Entry 5UZ4 (electron microscopy, 5.80 A resolution (low resolution: residue-level contacts below are approximate; hydrogen-bond / salt-bridge calls are withheld)); this record covers chains A and C of the 21 polymer chains in the assembly.

Chain A:
Molecule: 16S ribosomal RNA
Organism: Escherichia coli
Sequence (1527 nucleotides; numbered 6 to 1532; the number before each row is that of its first residue):
     6 GAAGAGUUUG AUCAUGGCUC AGAUUGAACG CUGGCGGCAG GCCUAACACA UGCAAGUCGA
    66 ACGGUAACAG GAAGAAGCUU GCUUCUUUGC UGACGAGUGG CGGACGGGUG AGUAAUGUCU
   126 GGGAAACUGC CUGAUGGAGG GGGAUAACUA CUGGAAACGG UAGCUAAUAC CGCAUAACGU
   186 CGCAAGACCA AAGAGGGGGA CCUUCGGGCC UCUUGCCAUC GGAUGUGCCC AGAUGGGAUU
   246 AGCUAGUAGG UGGGGUAACG GCUCACCUAG GCGACGAUCC CUAGCUGGUC UGAGAGGAUG
   306 ACCAGCCACA CUGGAACUGA GACACGGUCC AGACUCCUAC GGGAGGCAGC AGUGGGGAAU
   366 AUUGCACAAU GGGCGCAAGC CUGAUGCAGC CAUGCCGCGU GUAUGAAGAA GGCCUUCGGG
   426 UUGUAAAGUA CUUUCAGCGG GGAGGAAGGG AGUAAAGUUA AUACCUUUGC UCAUUGACGU
   486 UACCCGCAGA AGAAGCACCG GCUAACUCCG UGCCAGCAGC CGCGGUAAUA CGGAGGGUGC
   546 AAGCGUUAAU CGGAAUUACU GGGCGUAAAG CGCACGCAGG CGGUUUGUUA AGUCAGAUGU
   606 GAAAUCCCCG GGCUCAACCU GGGAACUGCA UCUGAUACUA GCAAGCUUGA GUCUCGUAGA
   666 GGGGGGUAGA AUUCCAGGUG UAGCGGUGAA AUGCGUAGAG AUCUGGAGGA AUACCGGUGG
   726 CGAAGGCGGC CCCCUGGACG AAGACUGACG CUCAGGUGCG AAAGCGUGGG GAGCAAACAG
   786 GAUUAGAUAC CCUGGUAGUC CACGCCGUAA ACGAUGUCGA CUUGGAGGUU GUGCCCUUGA
   846 GGCGUGGCUU CCGGAGCUAA CGCGUUAAGU CGACCGCCUG GGGAGUACGG CCGCAAGGUU
   906 AAAACUCAAA UGAAUUGACG GGGGCCCGCA CAAGCGGUGG AGCAUGUGGU UUAAUUCGAU
   966 GCAACGCGAA GAACCUUACC UGGUCUUGAC AUCCACGGAA GUUUUCAGAG AUGAGAAUGU
  1026 GCCUUCGGGA ACCGUGAGAC AGGUGCUGCA UGGCUGUCGU CAGCUCGUGU UGUGAAAUGU
  1086 UGGGUUAAGU CCCGCAACGA GCGCAACCCU UAUCCUUUGU UGCCAGCGGU CCGGCCGGGA
  1146 ACUCAAAGGA GACUGCCAGU GAUAAACUGG AGGAAGGUGG GGAUGACGUC AAGUCAUCAU
  1206 GGCCCUUACG ACCAGGGCUA CACACGUGCU ACAAUGGCGC AUACAAAGAG AAGCGACCUC
  1266 GCGAGAGCAA GCGGACCUCA UAAAGUGCGU CGUAGUCCGG AUUGGAGUCU GCAACUCGAC
  1326 UCCAUGAAGU CGGAAUCGCU AGUAAUCGUG GAUCAGAAUG CCACGGUGAA UACGUUCCCG
  1386 GGCCUUGUAC ACACCGCCCG UCACACCAUG GGAGUGGGUU GCAAAAGAAG UAGGUAGCUU
  1446 AACCUUCGGG AGGGCGCUUA CCACUUUGUG AUUCAUGACU GGGGUGAAGU CGUAACAAGG
  1506 UAACCGUAGG GGAACCUGCG GUUGGAU
Covalently attached groups: covalent link G31-C48, A65-C381, G258-C269, G447-C488, G774-C806, G1222-C1322, G1356-C1367; covalent link U49-U365, U1091-U1095, G1419-U1481; covalent link G61-G107, A66-G104, A71-G100, C770-G809, A780-G803, A790-G1497, A1000-G1041, U1085-G1094, A1117-G1156, U1118-G1156, A1213-G1215, A1256-G1278, U1264-G1272, C1443-G1459, U1445-G1457; covalent link G257-A270, G714-A777, A715-A777, G812-A901, G927-A1503, G976-A1362, A1261-A1275
Differences from the reference sequence: conflict A645 (G61656 in 1095872043)

Chain C:
Molecule: 30S ribosomal protein S3
Organism: Escherichia coli
Reference sequence: B7MCS9 (RS3_ECO45); residues 0-232 here correspond to UniProt positions 1-233 (UniProt number = residue number + 1)
Amino-acid sequence (233 residues; row label = number of the first residue in the row; numbering starts at 0):
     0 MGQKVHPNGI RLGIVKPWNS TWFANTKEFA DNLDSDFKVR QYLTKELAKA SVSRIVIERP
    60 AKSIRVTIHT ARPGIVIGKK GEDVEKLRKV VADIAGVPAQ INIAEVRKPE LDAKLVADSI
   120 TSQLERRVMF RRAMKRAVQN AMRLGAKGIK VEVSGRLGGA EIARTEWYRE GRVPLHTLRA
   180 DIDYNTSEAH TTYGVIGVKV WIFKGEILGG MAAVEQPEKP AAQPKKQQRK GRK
Not modelled in the structure: 0, 207-232

How chain A and chain C interact:
Pairs across the interface (61; chain A residue first):
  U420(A) - Arg126(C)
  U421(A) - Glu124(C)
  U421(A) - Arg125(C)
  U421(A) - Arg126(C)
  G423(A) - Arg125(C)
  A532(A) - Gly158(C)
  A532(A) - Ala159(C)
  A532(A) - Glu160(C)
  A1055(A) - Arg155(C)
  A1055(A) - Glu160(C)
  A1055(A) - Val194(C)
  U1056(A) - Ile161(C)
  U1056(A) - Ala162(C)
  U1056(A) - Val194(C)
  G1057(A) - Ser153(C)
  G1057(A) - Gly154(C)
  G1057(A) - Val194(C)
  G1057(A) - Gly196(C)
  G1058(A) - Glu151(C)
  G1058(A) - Ser153(C)
  G1058(A) - Lys198(C)
  C1059(A) - Lys198(C)
  G1061(A) - Gly1(C)
  G1061(A) - Gln2(C)
  G1064(A) - Gln2(C)
  G1106(A) - Arg168(C)
  G1106(A) - Arg171(C)
  C1107(A) - Arg168(C)
  C1107(A) - Arg171(C)
  C1107(A) - Val172(C)
  C1107(A) - Pro173(C)
  G1108(A) - Val172(C)
  G1108(A) - Pro173(C)
  G1108(A) - Leu174(C)
  G1108(A) - His175(C)
  C1109(A) - His175(C)
  A1111(A) - His175(C)
  A1111(A) - Thr176(C)
  C1112(A) - Thr176(C)
  C1112(A) - Leu177(C)
  C1112(A) - Arg178(C)
  C1113(A) - Leu177(C)
  U1189(A) - Val4(C)
  U1189(A) - His175(C)
  G1190(A) - Gln2(C)
  G1190(A) - Lys3(C)
  G1190(A) - Val4(C)
  G1190(A) - His175(C)
  A1191(A) - Gln2(C)
  A1191(A) - Lys3(C)
  C1192(A) - Lys3(C)
  C1192(A) - Trp166(C)
  G1193(A) - Gln2(C)
  G1193(A) - Trp166(C)
  U1205(A) - Val194(C)
  G1206(A) - Arg155(C)
  G1206(A) - Thr190(C)
  G1206(A) - Thr191(C)
  G1207(A) - Thr191(C)
  A1256(A) - Lys26(C)
  A1257(A) - Lys26(C)
Other interface residues (no listed pair), chain A (34 interface residues in all): U1060, U1062, A1110, A1188, U1194, A1196
Other interface residues (no listed pair), chain C (37 interface residues in all): Ile9, Ile13, Gly170, Tyr192, Ile195

Summary:
The interface between chain A and chain C involves 34 residues on one side and 37 on the other.
Chain A is 16S ribosomal RNA and chain C is 30S ribosomal protein S3, both from Escherichia coli; the
structure, The cryo-EM structure of YjeQ bound to the 30S subunit suggests a fidelity checkpoint function for
..., was determined by electron microscopy.
